PDB entry 8ETG | electron microscopy, 3.40 A resolution | chains 1 and B of the 48 polymer chains in the assembly

# Chain 1
Molecule: 3497-nt RNA strand
Organism: Schizosaccharomyces pombe
Sequence (3497 nucleotides; row label = number of the first residue in the row):
     1 AUUUGACCUC AAAUCAGGUA GGACUACGCG CUGAACUUAA GCAUAUCAAU AAGCGCAGGA
    61 AAAGAAAAUA ACCAUGAUUC CCUCAGUAAC GGCGAGUGAA GCGGGAAAAG CUCAAAUUUG
   121 AAAUCUGGCA ACAUUUCUUU UGUUGUCCGA GUUGUAAUUU CAAGAAGCUG CUUUGAGUGU
   181 AGACGAUCGG UCUAAGUUCC UUGGAACAGG ACGUCAGAGA GGGUGAGAAC CCCGUCUUUG
   241 GUCGAUUGGA UAUGCCAUAU AAAGCGCUUU CGAAGAGUCG AGUUGUUUGG GAAUGCAGCU
   301 CUAAAUGGGU GGUAAAUUUC AUCUAAAGCU AAAUAUUGGC GAGAGACCGA UAGCGAACAA
   361 GUAGAGUGAU CGAAAGAUGA AAAGAACUUU GAAAAGAGAG UUAAAUAGUA CGUGAAAUUG
   421 CUGAAAGGGA AGCAUUGGAA AUCAGUCUUA CCUGGGUGAG AUCAGUAGUC UCUUCGCGAG
   481 ACUAUGCACU CUGAACCUGU GGUAGGUCAG CAUCAGUUUU CGGGGGCGGA AAAAGAAUAA
   541 GGGAAGGUGG CUUUCCGGGU UCUGCCUGGG GAGUGUUUAU AGCCCUUGUU GUAAUACGUC
   601 CACUGGGGAC UGAGGACUGC GGCUUCGUGC CAAGGAUGCU GACAUAAUGG UUUUCAAUGG
   661 CCCGUCUUGA AACACGGACC AAGGAGUCUA GCAUCUAUGC GAGUGUUUGG GUGAUGAAAA
   721 CCCAUCCGCG AAAUGAAAGU GAAUGCAGGU GGGAACGCCC UUGUGGCGUG CACCAUCGAC
   781 CGACCCGGAA GUUUGUCAAU GGAAGGGUUU GAGUAAGAGC AUAGCUGUUG GGACCCGAAA
   841 GAUGGUGAAC UAUGCCUGAA UAGGGUGAAG CCAGAGGAAA CUCUGGUGGA GGCUCGUAGA
   901 GAUUCUGACG UGCAAAUCGA UCUUCAAAUU UGGGUAUAGG GGCGAAAGAC UAAUCGAACC
   961 AUCUAGUAGC UGGUUCCUGC CGAAGUUUCC CUCAGGAUAG CAGAAACUCA GAUCAGUUUU
  1021 AUGAGGUAAA GCGAAUGAUU AGAGGUCUUG GGGAAGGAAU UUCCUCAACC UAUUCUCAAA
  1081 CUUUAAAUAU GUAAGACGCC CUUGUCGCUU AAUUGGACGU GGGCCAUCGA AUGAGAGUUU
  1141 CUAGUGGGCC AUUUUUGGUA AGCAGAACUG GCGAUGCGGG AUGAACCGAA CGUGAGGUUA
  1201 AGGUGCCGGA AUGUACGCUC AUCAGACACC AGAAAAGGUG UUAGUUCAUC UAGACAGCAG
  1261 GACGGUGGCC AUGGAAGUCG GAAUCCGCUA AGGAGUGUGU AACAACUCAC CUGCCGAAUG
  1321 AACUAGCCCU GAAAAUGGAU GGCGCUUAAG CGUACUACCC AUACCUCACC GUCUGGGUUA
  1381 GCUUUGAGAA GCUCAGACGA GUAGGCAGGC GUGGAGGUUU GUGACGAAGC CUUGGGCGUG
  1441 AGCCUGGGUC GAACAGCCUC UAGUGCAGAU CUUGGUGGAA GUAGCAAAUA UUCAAAUGAG
  1501 AACUUUGAAG ACUGAAGUGG GGAAAGGUUC CAUGUGAACA GCAGUUGGAC AUGGGUUAGU
  1561 CGAUCCUAAG AGAUAGGGAA GCUCCGUAUG AAAGUUGCAC GAUUUUUCGU GCCUCCUAUC
  1621 GAAAGGGAAU CCGGUUAAUA UUCCGGAACC AGAAGGUGGA AUCAACACGG CAACGUAAAU
  1681 GAAGUUGGAG ACGUCGGCGG GAGCCCUGGG AAGAGUUCUC UUUUCUUUUU AACAAACCAU
  1741 UGAACUACCC UGAAAUCGGU UUAUCCGGAG CUAGGGUAUG GUGUUUGGAA GAGUUCAGCG
  1801 CCUCAUGCUG AAUCCGGUGC GCUCUCGACG GCCCUUGAAA AUCCAACGGA AGAAUGGACC
  1861 UUCGGGUCCU UGUUUUCACA UCUGGUCGUA CUCAUAACCG CAGCAGGUCU CCAAGGUGAA
  1921 CAGCCUCUAG UUGAUAGAAC AAUGUAGAUA AGGGAAGUCG GCAAAAUGGA UCCGUAACUU
  1981 CGGGAUAAGG AUUGGCUCUA AGGGUUGGGU ACGUUGGGCC UUGGAACCUG AACGGUUGCU
  2041 GGACUGAGCG UGGACCGAUG UCUUUUCUCG CCUUUCGGGG UGAGAAGGGA UGUUGGACCU
  2101 GCUUGGACCU UGGCGGCCGG GAAGUCCUUG GUCGGGCUUU UCUCCUUCUC GGGGAUUAUG
  2161 CUCUUACUGG CGUACGUUUA ACAACCAACU UAGAACUGGU ACGGACAAGG GGAAUCUGAC
  2221 UGUCUAAUUA AAACAUAGCA UUGCGAUGGC CAGAAAGUGG UGUUGACGCA AUGUGAUUUC
  2281 UGCCCAGUGC UCUGAAUGUC AAAGUGAAGA AAUUCAACCA AGCGCGGGUA AACGGCGGGA
  2341 GUAACUAUGA CUCUCUUAAG GUAGCCAAAU GCCUCGUCAU CUAACUAGUG ACGCGCAUGA
  2401 AUGGAUUAAC GAGAUUCCCA CUGUCCCUAU CUACUAUCUA GCGAAACCAC AGCCUGGGGA
  2461 ACGGGCCAGG CAAAAUCAGC GGGGAAAGAA GACCCUGUUG AGCUUGACUC UAGUUUGACA
  2521 UUGUGAAGAG ACAUAGAGGG UGUAGGAUAA GUGGGAGUAU GUUUCGGCAU ACGCCGGUGA
  2581 AAUACCACUA CCUUUAUCGU UUCUUUACUU AAUCAAUGAA GCGGAAUUGG GAUUUAUUUC
  2641 CCAUAUUCUA GCGUUAAAGU UUCUUCGCGA ACUGAUCCGC GUUGAUGACA UUGUCAGGUG
  2701 GGGAGUUUGG CUGGGGCGGC ACAUCUGUUA AAAGAUAACG CAGGUGUCCU AAGGGGGACU
  2761 CAUCGAGAAC AGAAAUCUCG AGUAGAAUAA AAGGGUAAAA GUCCCCUUGA UUUUGAUUUU
  2821 CAGUGUGAAU ACAAACCAUG AAAGUGUGGC CUAUCGAUCC UUUGUUCCCU CGAAAUUUGA
  2881 GGACAGAGGU GCCAGAAAAG UUACCACAGG GAUAACUGGC UUGUGGCAGC CAAGCGUUCA
  2941 UAGCGACGUU GCUUUUUGAU UCUUCGAUGU CGGCUCUUCC UAUCAUACCG AAGCAGAAUU
  3001 CGGUAAGCGU UGGAUUGUUC ACCCACUAAU AGGGAACGUG AGCUGGGUUU AGACCGUCGU
  3061 GAGACAGGUU AGUUUUACCC UACUGAUGAA GUGUCGUCGC AAUGGUAAUU CAACUUAGUA
  3121 CGAGAGGAAC CGUUGAUUCA GAUCAUUGGU AUUUGCGGCU GCCUGACAAG GCAAUGCCGC
  3181 GGAGCUAUCA UCUGCUGGAU AACGGCUGAA CGCCUCUAAG CCAGAAUCCG UGCCAGAAAG
  3241 CGACGAUUUU UUGGUCCGCA UGAUUUAUAU GUAUAAAAAU AGAGGUAGGA CUUGUUCCUA
  3301 CUCUCCUGUA UCGUAGAAGA UGGGCGAUGG UUGAUGAAAC GGAAGUGUUU UAUUGACUUG
  3361 UCCAUGAAAU UCCAUUGAAA UCUUGUGCGG AAUCGAAUCC AUUGCAUACG ACUUUAAUGU
  3421 GGAACGGGGU AUUGUAAGCA GUAGAGUAGC CUUGUUGUUA CGAUCUGCUG AGAUUAAGCC
  3481 UUUGUUCCCA AGAUUUG
Not modelled in the structure: 1-2, 36-47, 91-95, 287-294, 313-318, 446-505, 552-573, 667-672, 743-747, 782-812, 849-956, 1026-1087, 1095-1129, 1227-1230, 1382-1387, 1486-1490, 1595-1596, 1615-1617, 1623-1624, 1663-1666, 1741-1745, 1754-1770, 1834-1837, 1853-1872, 1894-1909, 1958-2310, 2314-2336, 2340-2416, 2459-2462, 2483-2919, 2936-2942, 2954-2970, 3015-3021, 3047-3078, 3249-3269, 3290-3297, 3375-3394, 3442-3464
Differences from the reference sequence: conflict U3196 (C6346 in 157310483)

# Chain B
Name: 60S ribosomal protein L3-A
Organism: Schizosaccharomyces pombe
Reference sequence: P40372 (RL3A_SCHPO); residues 1-388 here = UniProt positions 1-388
Sequence (388 residues; row label = number of the first residue in the row):
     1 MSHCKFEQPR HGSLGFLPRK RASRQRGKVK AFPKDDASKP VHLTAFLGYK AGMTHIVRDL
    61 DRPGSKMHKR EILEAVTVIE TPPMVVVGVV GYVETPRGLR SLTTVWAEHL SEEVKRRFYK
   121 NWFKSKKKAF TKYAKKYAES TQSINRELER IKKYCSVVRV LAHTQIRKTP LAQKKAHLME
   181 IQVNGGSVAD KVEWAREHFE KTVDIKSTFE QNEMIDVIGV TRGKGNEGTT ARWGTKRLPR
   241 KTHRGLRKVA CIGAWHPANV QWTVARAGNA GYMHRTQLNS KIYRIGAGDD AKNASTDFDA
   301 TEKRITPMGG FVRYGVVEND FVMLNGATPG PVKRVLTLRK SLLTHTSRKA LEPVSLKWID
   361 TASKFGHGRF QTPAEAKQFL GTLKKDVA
Not modelled in the structure: 1-10, 227-267, 386-388
Curated features (UniProtKB/Swiss-Prot):
  - modified residue: Ser13 (Phosphoserine), Ser65 (Phosphoserine), Ser140 (Phosphoserine), Ser143 (Phosphoserine), Ser207 (Phosphoserine), Ser295 (Phosphoserine), Ser355 (Phosphoserine), Thr372 (Phosphothreonine)

# Interface between chain 1 and chain B
Residue-residue contacts (207):
  A1941(1) - Asn226(B)  hydrogen bond to the sugar
  A1942(1) - Asn226(B)  sugar contact
  U3084(1) - Gly268(B)  sugar contact
  G3085(1) - Leu17(B)  phosphate contact
  G3085(1) - Pro18(B)  phosphate contact
  G3085(1) - Arg19(B)  hydrogen bond to the phosphate
  A3086(1) - Lys20(B)  phosphate contact
  A3086(1) - Arg21(B)  hydrogen bond to the phosphate
  U3087(1) - Arg21(B)  salt bridge to the phosphate
  G3096(1) - Phe118(B)  hydrogen bond to the sugar
  U3097(1) - Arg117(B)  phosphate contact
  U3097(1) - Phe118(B)  sugar contact
  C3098(1) - Arg26(B)  salt bridge to the phosphate
  C3098(1) - Arg117(B)  salt bridge to the phosphate
  C3098(1) - Leu178(B)  phosphate contact
  C3098(1) - Glu180(B)  hydrogen bond to the sugar
  G3099(1) - Arg26(B)  salt bridge to the phosphate
  G3099(1) - Tyr92(B)  hydrogen bond to the sugar
  G3099(1) - Arg159(B)  hydrogen bond to the phosphate
  G3099(1) - Glu180(B)  phosphate contact
  C3100(1) - Lys28(B)  salt bridge to the phosphate
  C3100(1) - Leu99(B)  hydrogen bond to the sugar
  C3100(1) - Arg159(B)  salt bridge to the phosphate
  A3101(1) - Arg97(B)  sugar contact
  A3101(1) - Gly98(B)  phosphate contact
  A3101(1) - Leu99(B)  phosphate contact
  G3104(1) - Leu17(B)  base contact
  G3105(1) - Leu14(B)  hydrogen bond to the sugar
  G3105(1) - Gly15(B)  hydrogen bond to the base
  U3106(1) - Leu14(B)  sugar contact
  U3106(1) - Gly15(B)  sugar contact
  A3107(1) - Ser13(B)  hydrogen bond to the base
  G3132(1) - Arg348(B)  hydrogen bond to the phosphate
  U3133(1) - Pro63(B)  hydrogen bond to the sugar
  U3133(1) - Arg348(B)  salt bridge to the phosphate
  U3134(1) - Arg62(B)  phosphate contact
  U3134(1) - Pro63(B)  sugar contact
  U3134(1) - Ser65(B)  hydrogen bond to the phosphate
  U3134(1) - Lys66(B)  sugar contact
  U3134(1) - Arg348(B)  phosphate contact
  U3134(1) - Lys349(B)  phosphate contact
  G3135(1) - Arg62(B)  salt bridge to the phosphate
  G3135(1) - Ser65(B)  hydrogen bond to the phosphate
  A3140(1) - His11(B)  phosphate contact
  A3140(1) - Gly12(B)  phosphate contact
  A3140(1) - Ser13(B)  hydrogen bond to the phosphate
  G3141(1) - Gly12(B)  phosphate contact
  G3141(1) - Ser13(B)  phosphate contact
  G3141(1) - Phe16(B)  sugar contact
  G3141(1) - Arg19(B)  salt bridge to the phosphate
  G3141(1) - Arg275(B)  hydrogen bond to the phosphate
  G3141(1) - Gln277(B)  base contact
  A3142(1) - Thr221(B)  phosphate contact
  A3142(1) - Met273(B)  phosphate contact
  A3142(1) - Arg275(B)  salt bridge to the phosphate
  A3142(1) - Gln277(B)  sugar contact
  A3142(1) - Thr328(B)  sugar contact
  A3142(1) - Pro329(B)  sugar contact
  U3143(1) - Met53(B)  sugar contact
  U3143(1) - Thr221(B)  phosphate contact
  U3143(1) - Arg222(B)  hydrogen bond to the phosphate
  U3143(1) - Ala327(B)  sugar contact
  U3143(1) - Thr328(B)  sugar contact
  U3143(1) - Gly330(B)  phosphate contact
  C3144(1) - Met53(B)  sugar contact
  C3144(1) - Arg222(B)  salt bridge to the phosphate
  A3145(1) - Met53(B)  sugar contact
  A3145(1) - His55(B)  hydrogen bond to the sugar
  A3145(1) - Ala75(B)  base contact
  A3145(1) - Lys364(B)  hydrogen bond to the sugar
  U3146(1) - His55(B)  sugar contact
  G3182(1) - Phe365(B)  sugar contact
  G3182(1) - Gly366(B)  hydrogen bond to the phosphate
  G3182(1) - His367(B)  salt bridge to the phosphate
  A3183(1) - Lys364(B)  phosphate contact
  A3183(1) - Phe365(B)  phosphate contact
  A3183(1) - Gly366(B)  hydrogen bond to the phosphate
  C3185(1) - Arg222(B)  phosphate contact
  U3186(1) - Lys224(B)  salt bridge to the phosphate
  C3192(1) - Gln277(B)  base contact
  C3192(1) - Gly326(B)  sugar contact
  U3193(1) - Leu278(B)  sugar contact
  U3193(1) - Asn279(B)  hydrogen bond to the phosphate
  G3194(1) - Asn279(B)  hydrogen bond to the phosphate
  C3195(1) - Leu343(B)  phosphate contact
  U3196(1) - Leu343(B)  phosphate contact
  G3232(1) - Ala31(B)  phosphate contact
  G3232(1) - Leu342(B)  sugar contact
  C3233(1) - Ala31(B)  phosphate contact
  C3234(1) - Phe16(B)  sugar contact
  C3234(1) - Leu17(B)  base contact
  C3234(1) - Lys30(B)  phosphate contact
  C3234(1) - His274(B)  salt bridge to the phosphate
  C3234(1) - Arg275(B)  phosphate contact
  C3234(1) - Thr276(B)  hydrogen bond to the phosphate
  A3235(1) - Pro18(B)  sugar contact
  A3235(1) - Lys20(B)  phosphate contact
  A3235(1) - Lys30(B)  salt bridge to the phosphate
  A3235(1) - His274(B)  phosphate contact
  G3236(1) - Lys20(B)  salt bridge to the phosphate
  G3236(1) - Ser23(B)  hydrogen bond to the phosphate
  G3242(1) - Arg100(B)  sugar contact
  G3242(1) - Ser101(B)  hydrogen bond to the sugar
  A3243(1) - Ser101(B)  hydrogen bond to the sugar
  A3243(1) - Leu102(B)  sugar contact
  A3243(1) - Thr103(B)  sugar contact
  A3243(1) - Thr104(B)  hydrogen bond to the sugar
  C3244(1) - Thr103(B)  hydrogen bond to the phosphate
  C3244(1) - Thr104(B)  sugar contact
  C3244(1) - Trp106(B)  sugar contact
  C3244(1) - Phe130(B)  sugar contact
  G3245(1) - Ala129(B)  sugar contact
  G3245(1) - Phe130(B)  hydrogen bond to the phosphate
  A3246(1) - Lys128(B)  sugar contact
  A3246(1) - Phe130(B)  phosphate contact
  A3246(1) - Thr131(B)  phosphate contact
  A3246(1) - Lys132(B)  hydrogen bond to the phosphate
  A3246(1) - Tyr133(B)  hydrogen bond to the phosphate
  U3247(1) - Lys128(B)  salt bridge to the phosphate
  U3247(1) - Lys132(B)  salt bridge to the phosphate
  G3341(1) - Lys153(B)  salt bridge to the phosphate
  G3341(1) - Tyr154(B)  hydrogen bond to the phosphate
  G3342(1) - Arg100(B)  hydrogen bond to the base
  G3342(1) - Leu102(B)  base contact
  G3342(1) - Arg150(B)  hydrogen bond to the base
  G3342(1) - Tyr154(B)  base contact
  A3343(1) - Val93(B)  phosphate contact
  A3343(1) - Thr95(B)  sugar contact
  A3343(1) - Pro96(B)  sugar contact
  A3343(1) - Arg97(B)  phosphate contact
  A3344(1) - Thr95(B)  phosphate contact
  A3344(1) - Arg97(B)  salt bridge to the phosphate
  A3344(1) - Arg100(B)  salt bridge to the phosphate
  G3345(1) - Arg150(B)  hydrogen bond to the base
  G3345(1) - Tyr154(B)  hydrogen bond to the base
  G3395(1) - Lys128(B)  phosphate contact
  A3396(1) - Tyr119(B)  hydrogen bond to the phosphate
  A3396(1) - Ser125(B)  phosphate contact
  A3396(1) - Lys126(B)  hydrogen bond to the phosphate
  A3397(1) - Tyr119(B)  phosphate contact
  A3397(1) - Lys120(B)  hydrogen bond to the phosphate
  A3397(1) - Asn121(B)  phosphate contact
  U3398(1) - Lys120(B)  salt bridge to the phosphate
  U3398(1) - Asn121(B)  phosphate contact
  C3405(1) - Gln173(B)  hydrogen bond to the base
  C3405(1) - Arg313(B)  salt bridge to the phosphate
  C3405(1) - Lys333(B)  base contact
  C3405(1) - Arg334(B)  base contact
  A3406(1) - Arg222(B)  phosphate contact
  A3406(1) - Gly223(B)  hydrogen bond to the phosphate
  A3406(1) - Tyr272(B)  sugar contact
  A3406(1) - Pro331(B)  phosphate contact
  A3406(1) - Arg334(B)  salt bridge to the phosphate
  U3407(1) - Arg21(B)  sugar contact
  U3407(1) - Gly223(B)  phosphate contact
  U3407(1) - Gly225(B)  hydrogen bond to the phosphate
  A3408(1) - Asn226(B)  phosphate contact
  G3410(1) - Arg21(B)  hydrogen bond to the base
  A3411(1) - Arg21(B)  hydrogen bond to the base
  C3412(1) - Arg21(B)  sugar contact
  C3412(1) - Tyr272(B)  hydrogen bond to the sugar
  U3413(1) - Gln25(B)  sugar contact
  U3413(1) - Gln173(B)  sugar contact
  U3414(1) - Arg117(B)  salt bridge to the phosphate
  U3414(1) - Gln173(B)  hydrogen bond to the phosphate
  U3414(1) - Lys175(B)  phosphate contact
  U3415(1) - Arg116(B)  salt bridge to the phosphate
  U3415(1) - Lys174(B)  hydrogen bond to the phosphate
  U3415(1) - Lys175(B)  hydrogen bond to the phosphate
  A3416(1) - Arg116(B)  salt bridge to the phosphate
  A3416(1) - Lys120(B)  base contact
  A3416(1) - Asn121(B)  hydrogen bond to the base
  A3416(1) - Phe123(B)  phosphate contact
  A3416(1) - Lys124(B)  hydrogen bond to the base
  A3416(1) - Lys174(B)  phosphate contact
  A3417(1) - Phe123(B)  phosphate contact
  A3417(1) - Lys124(B)  base contact
  U3418(1) - Phe123(B)  phosphate contact
  U3420(1) - Arg167(B)  salt bridge to the phosphate
  G3429(1) - Gly309(B)  base contact
  G3429(1) - Lys385(B)  salt bridge to the phosphate
  U3430(1) - Gly309(B)  sugar contact
  U3430(1) - Ser363(B)  hydrogen bond to the sugar
  U3430(1) - Lys385(B)  salt bridge to the phosphate
  A3431(1) - Met308(B)  phosphate contact
  A3431(1) - Ser363(B)  hydrogen bond to the phosphate
  A3431(1) - Phe365(B)  sugar contact
  U3432(1) - His367(B)  hydrogen bond to the phosphate
  U3469(1) - Lys384(B)  salt bridge to the phosphate
  G3470(1) - Leu380(B)  base contact
  G3470(1) - Gly381(B)  hydrogen bond to the base
  G3470(1) - Thr382(B)  base contact
  G3470(1) - Leu383(B)  base contact
  A3471(1) - Leu383(B)  phosphate contact
  A3471(1) - Lys384(B)  hydrogen bond to the phosphate
  G3472(1) - Lys384(B)  salt bridge to the phosphate
  A3476(1) - Phe365(B)  base contact
  G3478(1) - Arg222(B)  base contact
  G3478(1) - Arg313(B)  base contact
  C3479(1) - Phe311(B)  sugar contact
  C3479(1) - Val312(B)  sugar contact
  C3479(1) - Arg313(B)  hydrogen bond to the sugar
  C3479(1) - Phe365(B)  sugar contact
  C3480(1) - Gly309(B)  sugar contact
  C3480(1) - Phe311(B)  sugar contact
  C3480(1) - Arg313(B)  phosphate contact
  C3480(1) - Gly315(B)  sugar contact
Also at the interface, not in a pair above, chain 1 (84 interface residues in all): U3147, U3191
Also at the interface, not in a pair above, chain B (124 interface residues in all): Ala22, Arg24, Thr54, Gly64, Glu94, Lys127, Ala172, Met179, Asn269, Ser280, Tyr314, Val316, Asn325, Val332, His345, Gly368, Phe370

# Overview
84 residues of chain 1 and 124 residues of chain B are in contact, with 58 hydrogen bonds and 32 salt bridges.
Polar pairs include G3105(1)-Gly15(B), A3107(1)-Ser13(B) and G3342(1)-Arg100(B).
Here chain 1 is a 3497-nt RNA strand and chain B is 60S ribosomal protein L3-A, both from Schizosaccharomyces
pombe. Entry 8ETG (Fkbp39 associated 60S nascent ribosome State 3) was determined by electron microscopy
together with 8ESQ, 8ESR, 8ETC, 8ETH, 8ETI, 8ETJ and 3 further entries from the same study.
